7U7M - chains C and D of the 5 polymer chains in the assembly; structure by electron microscopy, 5.20 A resolution (low resolution: residue-level contacts below are approximate; hydrogen-bond / salt-bridge calls are withheld).

[Chain C (and D)]
Name: ATP-sensitive inward rectifier potassium channel 11
Source organism: Rattus norvegicus
Notes: chain D of this document is another copy of the same molecule, construct and numbering; everything in this record applies to it too
Reference sequence: P70673 (KCJ11_RAT); residue numbers follow UniProt; this construct covers 1-390
Chain sequence (390 residues; numbered 1 to 390; the number before each row is that of its first residue):
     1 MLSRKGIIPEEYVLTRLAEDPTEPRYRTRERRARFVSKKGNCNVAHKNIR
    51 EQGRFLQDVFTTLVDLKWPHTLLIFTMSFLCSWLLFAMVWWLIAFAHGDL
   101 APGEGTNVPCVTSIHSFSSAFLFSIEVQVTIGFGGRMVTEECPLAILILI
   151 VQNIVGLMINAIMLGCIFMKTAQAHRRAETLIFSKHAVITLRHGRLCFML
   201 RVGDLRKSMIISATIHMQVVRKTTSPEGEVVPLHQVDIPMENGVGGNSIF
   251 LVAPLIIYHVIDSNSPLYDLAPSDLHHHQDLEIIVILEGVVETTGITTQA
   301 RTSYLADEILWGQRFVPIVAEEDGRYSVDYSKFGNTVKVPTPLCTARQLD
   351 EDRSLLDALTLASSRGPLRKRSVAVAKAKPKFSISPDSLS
Unresolved in the structure: 1-29, 358-390 (chain D: 1-29, 357-390)

[Interface between chain C and chain D]
Contacting residue pairs (26; chain C residue first):
  R31(C) - D323(D)
  A33(C) - R325(D)
  N43(C) - R325(D)
  N43(C) - Y326(D)
  V44(C) - Y326(D)
  A45(C) - Y326(D)
  A45(C) - S327(D)
  A45(C) - V328(D)
  H46(C) - V328(D)
  K47(C) - V328(D)
  K47(C) - Y330(D)
  N48(C) - Y330(D)
  N48(C) - S331(D)
  F60(C) - T171(D)
  T130(C) - V129(D)
  T130(C) - T130(D)
  I131(C) - I131(D)
  G132(C) - I131(D)
  G132(C) - G132(D)
  G134(C) - F133(D)
  M137(C) - F133(D)
  E227(C) - L191(D)
  V230(C) - P317(D)
  P232(C) - P317(D)
  P232(C) - V319(D)
  D237(C) - G243(D)
Also at the interface, not in a pair above, chain C (25 interface residues in all): D58, F133, E140, A161, M169, S225, P226
Also at the interface, not in a pair above, chain D (27 interface residues in all): S118, S119, I167, R176, H193, V244, T293, I318, G324, D329

[Overview]
Chain C and chain D form an interface of 25 and 27 residues respectively.
Chain C and chain D are both ATP-sensitive inward rectifier potassium channel 11 (Rattus norvegicus); the
structure, Cryo-EM structure of the pancreatic ATP-sensitive potassium channel in the presence of
carbamazepine and ATP with ..., was determined by electron microscopy together with 7TYS, 7TYT, 7U1E, 7U1Q,
7U1S, 7U24 and 4 further entries from the same study.
